PDB entry 2O4S | X-ray diffraction, 1.54 A resolution | chains A and B

# Chain A (and B)
Protein: protease
From: Human immunodeficiency virus 1
Notes: chain B of this document is another copy of the same molecule, construct and numbering; everything in this record applies to it too
Reference sequence: P03367 (POL_HV1BR); residues 1-99 here correspond to UniProt positions 500-598 (UniProt number = residue number + 499)
Sequence (99 residues; row label = number of the first residue in the row):
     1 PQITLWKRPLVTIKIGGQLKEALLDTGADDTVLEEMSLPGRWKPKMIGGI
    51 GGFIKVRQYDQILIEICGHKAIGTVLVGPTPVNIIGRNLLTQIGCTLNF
Construct notes: engineered mutation Lys7 (Gln506 in P03367)
Residues lining bound ligands: abt-378 (AB1; n-{1-benzyl-4-[2-(2,6-dimethyl-phenoxy)-acetylamino]-3-hydroxy-5-phenyl-pentyl}-3-methyl-2-(2-oxo-tetrahydro-pyrimidin-1-yl)-butyramide): Arg8, Leu23, Asp25, Gly27, Ala28, Asp29, Asp30, Val32, Ile47, Gly48, Gly49, Ile50, Leu76, Pro81, Val82, Ile84
What the authors report for this chain:
  - binding site for abt-378: Ile50
  - mutagenesis - V82F/I84V: decreased binding to abt-378
  - catalytic residues: Asp25 (citing earlier work)
  - mutagenesis - I50V, V82F/I84V: decreased catalytic activity

# How chain A and chain B interact
Pairs across the interface - 109 pairs, chain A then chain B:
  Pro1(A) - Leu97(B)
  Pro1(A) - Asn98(B)
  Pro1(A) - Phe99(B)  hydrogen bond (backbone-backbone)
  Gln2(A) - Thr96(B)
  Gln2(A) - Leu97(B)
  Gln2(A) - Asn98(B)  hydrogen bond
  Ile3(A) - Thr96(B)
  Ile3(A) - Leu97(B)  hydrogen bond (backbone-backbone)
  Ile3(A) - Phe99(B)  hydrophobic
  Leu5(A) - Thr26(B)
  Leu5(A) - Arg87(B)  hydrogen bond (backbone-side chain)
  Leu5(A) - Leu90(B)  hydrophobic
  Leu5(A) - Thr91(B)
  Leu5(A) - Cys95(B)
  Trp6(A) - Arg87(B)  hydrogen bond (backbone-side chain)
  Trp6(A) - Thr91(B)
  Lys7(A) - Arg87(B)
  Arg8(A) - Asp29(B)  salt bridge
  Arg8(A) - Arg87(B)
  Pro9(A) - Thr26(B)
  Pro9(A) - Arg87(B)
  Pro9(A) - Leu97(B)  hydrophobic
  Leu23(A) - Gly27(B)
  Leu24(A) - Thr26(B)  hydrogen bond (backbone-side chain)
  Leu24(A) - Leu97(B)  hydrophobic
  Asp25(A) - Asp25(B)
  Asp25(A) - Thr26(B)
  Asp25(A) - Gly27(B)  hydrogen bond (side chain-backbone)
  Thr26(A) - Leu5(B)
  Thr26(A) - Pro9(B)
  Thr26(A) - Leu24(B)  hydrogen bond (side chain-backbone)
  Thr26(A) - Asp25(B)
  Thr26(A) - Thr26(B)  hydrogen bond (side chain-backbone)
  Thr26(A) - Leu97(B)
  Gly27(A) - Leu23(B)
  Gly27(A) - Asp25(B)  hydrogen bond (backbone-side chain)
  Asp29(A) - Arg8(B)  salt bridge
  Val32(A) - Ile50(B)  hydrophobic
  Ile47(A) - Ile50(B)  hydrophobic
  Gly48(A) - Ile50(B)
  Gly49(A) - Ile50(B)
  Gly49(A) - Pro81(B)
  Ile50(A) - Ile47(B)
  Ile50(A) - Gly49(B)
  Ile50(A) - Ile50(B)  hydrogen bond (backbone-backbone)
  Ile50(A) - Gly51(B)  hydrogen bond (backbone-backbone)
  Ile50(A) - Gly52(B)
  Ile50(A) - Ile54(B)  hydrophobic
  Ile50(A) - Thr80(B)
  Ile50(A) - Pro81(B)
  Ile50(A) - Ile84(B)  hydrophobic
  Gly51(A) - Ile50(B)  hydrogen bond (backbone-backbone)
  Gly51(A) - Gly51(B)
  Gly51(A) - Gly52(B)
  Gly51(A) - Ile54(B)
  Gly52(A) - Ile50(B)
  Gly52(A) - Gly51(B)
  Phe53(A) - Gly51(B)
  Ile54(A) - Ile50(B)  hydrophobic
  Ile54(A) - Gly51(B)
  Cys67(A) - Phe99(B)  hydrophobic
  His69(A) - Phe99(B)
  Thr80(A) - Ile50(B)
  Pro81(A) - Gly49(B)
  Pro81(A) - Ile50(B)
  Ile84(A) - Ile50(B)  hydrophobic
  Arg87(A) - Leu5(B)  hydrogen bond (side chain-backbone)
  Arg87(A) - Trp6(B)  hydrogen bond (side chain-backbone)
  Arg87(A) - Lys7(B)  hydrogen bond (side chain-backbone)
  Arg87(A) - Arg8(B)
  Arg87(A) - Pro9(B)
  Leu90(A) - Leu5(B)  hydrophobic
  Thr91(A) - Leu5(B)
  Thr91(A) - Trp6(B)
  Gln92(A) - Trp6(B)
  Ile93(A) - Phe99(B)
  Gly94(A) - Asn98(B)
  Gly94(A) - Phe99(B)
  Cys95(A) - Leu5(B)
  Cys95(A) - Leu97(B)  hydrophobic
  Cys95(A) - Asn98(B)
  Cys95(A) - Phe99(B)  hydrophobic
  Thr96(A) - Gln2(B)
  Thr96(A) - Ile3(B)
  Thr96(A) - Thr4(B)
  Thr96(A) - Thr96(B)
  Thr96(A) - Leu97(B)
  Thr96(A) - Asn98(B)  hydrogen bond (backbone-backbone)
  Leu97(A) - Pro1(B)
  Leu97(A) - Gln2(B)
  Leu97(A) - Ile3(B)  hydrogen bond (backbone-backbone)
  Leu97(A) - Pro9(B)  hydrophobic
  Leu97(A) - Thr26(B)
  Leu97(A) - Cys95(B)  hydrophobic
  Leu97(A) - Thr96(B)
  Leu97(A) - Leu97(B)  hydrophobic
  Asn98(A) - Pro1(B)
  Asn98(A) - Gln2(B)  hydrogen bond
  Asn98(A) - Gly94(B)
  Asn98(A) - Cys95(B)
  Asn98(A) - Thr96(B)  hydrogen bond (backbone-backbone)
  Asn98(A) - Asn98(B)  hydrogen bond
  Phe99(A) - Pro1(B)  hydrogen bond (backbone-backbone)
  Phe99(A) - Ile3(B)  hydrophobic
  Phe99(A) - Cys67(B)  hydrophobic
  Phe99(A) - His69(B)
  Phe99(A) - Ile93(B)
  Phe99(A) - Gly94(B)
  Phe99(A) - Cys95(B)  hydrophobic
Also at the interface, not in a pair above, chain A (40 interface residues in all): Thr4
Also at the interface, not in a pair above, chain B (40 interface residues in all): Val32, Gly48, Phe53, Pro79

# Overview
The chain A/chain B interface involves 40 residues from each chain, with 22 hydrogen bonds and 2 salt bridges.
Polar pairs include Arg8(A)-Asp29(B), Gln2(A)-Asn98(B) and Leu5(A)-Arg87(B). Chain A binds abt-378. The paper
reports the catalytic residue Asp25(A); I50V and V82F/I84V of chain A reduce catalytic activity.
Both chains are protease (Human immunodeficiency virus 1). Entry 2O4S (Crystal Structure of HIV-1 Protease
(Q7K) in Complex with Lopinavir) was determined by X-ray diffraction (same publication as 2O4K, 2O4L, 2O4N and
2O4P).
